PDB entry 9DIX | electron microscopy, 3.51 A resolution | chains B and E of the 6 polymer chains in the assembly

# Chain B (and E)
Protein: Protein UL141
Source organism: Human betaherpesvirus 5
Notes: chain E of this document is another copy of the same molecule, construct and numbering; everything in this record applies to it too
UniProtKB: Q6RJQ3 (UL141_HCMVM); numbering as in UniProt (aligned over 30-279)
Sequence (273 residues; each row starts with the number of its first residue):
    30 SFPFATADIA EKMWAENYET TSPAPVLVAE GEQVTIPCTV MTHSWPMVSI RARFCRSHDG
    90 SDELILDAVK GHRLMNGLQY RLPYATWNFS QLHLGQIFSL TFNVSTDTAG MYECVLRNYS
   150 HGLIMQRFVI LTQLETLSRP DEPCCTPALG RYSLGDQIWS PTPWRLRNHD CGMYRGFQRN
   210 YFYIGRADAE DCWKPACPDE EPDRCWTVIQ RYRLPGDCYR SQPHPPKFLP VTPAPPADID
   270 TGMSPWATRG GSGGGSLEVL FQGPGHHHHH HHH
Disordered / not traced: 30-32, 254-302
Disulfide bonds: C67-C143, C84-C234
Glycans and other covalent adducts: N-acetylglucosamine (NAG) linked to N117, N132, N147
Differences from the reference sequence: expression tag (280-302)
UniProt features mapped onto this chain:
  - glycosylation (N-linked (GlcNAc...) asparagine): N117, N132, N147
Reported in the primary citation:
  - conformationally variable residues (order/disorder transition): R168 to C174, D199 to Q207, D217 to C226

# How chain B and chain E interact
Residue-residue contacts - 41 pairs, chain B then chain E:
  E45(B) - L183(E)
  N46(B) - T49(E)  hydrogen bond (side chain-backbone)
  T49(B) - N46(E)  hydrogen bond (backbone-side chain)
  T49(B) - T49(E)
  T50(B) - T50(E)
  P52(B) - M70(E)  hydrophobic
  E61(B) - H122(E)  salt bridge
  Q62(B) - H122(E)
  V63(B) - L123(E)  hydrophobic
  T64(B) - L121(E)
  T64(B) - L123(E)
  P66(B) - L121(E)
  P66(B) - L123(E)
  P66(B) - I126(E)  hydrophobic
  T68(B) - T68(E)
  M70(B) - P52(E)  hydrophobic
  M70(B) - F157(E)  hydrophobic
  M70(B) - Y181(E)  hydrophobic
  M70(B) - W188(E)  hydrophobic
  T71(B) - Y181(E)  hydrogen bond (backbone-backbone)
  H72(B) - R180(E)  hydrogen bond (backbone-side chain)
  S73(B) - R180(E)
  L121(B) - T64(E)
  H122(B) - E61(E)  salt bridge
  H122(B) - P190(E)
  L123(B) - V63(E)  hydrophobic
  L123(B) - T64(E)
  L123(B) - P66(E)
  L123(B) - I159(E)  hydrophobic
  L123(B) - W188(E)
  I126(B) - P66(E)  hydrophobic
  F157(B) - M70(E)  hydrophobic
  I159(B) - L123(E)  hydrophobic
  R180(B) - H72(E)  hydrogen bond (side chain-backbone)
  R180(B) - S73(E)
  Y181(B) - M70(E)  hydrophobic
  Y181(B) - T71(E)  hydrogen bond (backbone-backbone)
  L183(B) - E45(E)
  W188(B) - M70(E)  hydrophobic
  W188(B) - L123(E)
  P190(B) - H122(E)
Interface residues without a listed pair, chain B (30 interface residues in all): A44, V55, I65, T191
Interface residues without a listed pair, chain E (29 interface residues in all): A44, V55, Q62, T191

# Overview
30 residues of chain B and 29 residues of chain E are in contact, with 6 hydrogen bonds and 2 salt bridges.
Polar pairs include E61(B)-H122(E), N46(B)-T49(E) and H72(B)-R180(E). N-acetylglucosamine is covalently linked
to N117(B), N132(B) and N147(B). From the paper: conformational variability at R168(B), D199(B) and D217(B).
Chain B and chain E are both Protein UL141 (Human betaherpesvirus 5); the structure, HCMV gH/UL116/UL141 3-mer
complex, ectodomain, was determined by electron microscopy, deposited together with 9DIY.
